Entry 1ZQD (X-ray diffraction, 3.50 A resolution); this record covers chains P and A of the 3 polymer chains in the assembly.

# Chain P
Molecule: 7-nt DNA strand
Sequence (7 nucleotides; each row starts with the number of its first residue):
     1 TCTAATG
Bound ions: Ca2+: DT6 (shared with Thr-101(A), Val-103(A), Ile-106(A) of chain A)

# Chain A
Name: Protein (DNA polymerase beta (e.c.2.7.7.7))
From: Homo sapiens
Reference sequence: P06746 (DPOB_HUMAN); residues 2-335 here correspond to UniProt positions 1-334 (UniProt number = residue number - 1)
Amino-acid sequence (335 residues; row label = number of the first residue in the row):
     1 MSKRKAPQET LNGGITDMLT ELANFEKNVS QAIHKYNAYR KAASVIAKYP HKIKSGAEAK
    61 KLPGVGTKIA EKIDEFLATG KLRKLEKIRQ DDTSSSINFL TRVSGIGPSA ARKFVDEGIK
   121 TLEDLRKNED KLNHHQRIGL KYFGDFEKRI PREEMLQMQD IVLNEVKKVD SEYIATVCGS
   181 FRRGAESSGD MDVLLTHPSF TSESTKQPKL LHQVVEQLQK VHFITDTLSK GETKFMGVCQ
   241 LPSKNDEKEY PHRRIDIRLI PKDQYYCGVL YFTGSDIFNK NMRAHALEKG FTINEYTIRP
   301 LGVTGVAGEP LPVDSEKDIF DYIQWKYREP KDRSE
Disordered / not traced: 1-8
UniProt features mapped onto this chain:
  - binding site (K(+)): Lys-61
  - binding site (Na(+)): Lys-61
Bound ions: Ca2+ site 1: Lys-60, Leu-62, Val-65; Ca2+ site 2: Thr-101, Val-103, Ile-106 (shared with DT6(P) of chain P)

# Chain P / chain A interface
Contacting residue pairs - 17 pairs, chain P then chain A:
  DA4(P) / Ser-109(A)  sugar contact
  DA5(P) / Gly-105(A)  phosphate contact
  DA5(P) / Ile-106(A)  phosphate contact
  DA5(P) / Gly-107(A)  hydrogen bond to the phosphate
  DA5(P) / Pro-108(A)  phosphate contact
  DA5(P) / Ser-109(A)  hydrogen bond to the phosphate
  DA5(P) / Ala-110(A)  hydrogen bond to the phosphate
  DT6(P) / Val-103(A)  phosphate contact
  DT6(P) / Ser-104(A)  phosphate contact
  DT6(P) / Gly-105(A)  hydrogen bond to the phosphate
  DT6(P) / Ile-106(A)  hydrogen bond to the phosphate
  DT6(P) / Lys-234(A)  base contact
  DT6(P) / Met-236(A)  sugar contact
  DG7(P) / Asp-192(A)  phosphate contact
  DG7(P) / Arg-254(A)  salt bridge to the phosphate
  DG7(P) / Asp-256(A)  phosphate contact
  DG7(P) / Arg-258(A)  phosphate contact
Also at the interface, not in a pair above, chain A (18 interface residues in all): Thr-101, Ala-111, His-135, Asp-190

# Summary
The interface between chain P and chain A involves 4 residues on one side and 18 on the other; the contacts
include 5 hydrogen bonds and 1 salt bridge. Polar contacts include DA5(P)/Gly-107(A), DA5(P)/Ser-109(A) and
DA5(P)/Ala-110(A).
Chain P is a 7-nt DNA strand and chain A is Protein (DNA polymerase beta (e.c.2.7.7.7)) (Homo sapiens); the
structure, DNA polymerase beta (pol B) (e.c.2.7.7.7) complexed with seven base pairs of DNA; soaked in the
..., was determined by X-ray diffraction together with 1ZQA, 1ZQB, 1ZQC, 1ZQE, 1ZQG, 1ZQH and 28 further
entries from the same study.
